Entry 7W9V (electron microscopy, 3.95 A resolution); this record covers chains C and J of the 11 polymer chains in the assembly.

[Chain C]
Name: Histone H2A type 1-B/E
Source organism: Homo sapiens
UniProt: P04908 (H2A1B_HUMAN); residues 0-129 here correspond to UniProt positions 1-130 (UniProt number = residue number + 1)
Amino-acid sequence (133 residues; numbered -3 to 129; the number before each row is that of its first residue; numbers below 1 keep their minus sign (Gly-3 is residue -3)):
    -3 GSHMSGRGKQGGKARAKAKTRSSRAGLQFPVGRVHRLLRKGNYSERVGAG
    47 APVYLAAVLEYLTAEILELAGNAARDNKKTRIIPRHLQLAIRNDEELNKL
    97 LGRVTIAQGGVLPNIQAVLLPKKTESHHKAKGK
Not modelled in the structure: -3 to 15, 119-129
Differences from the reference sequence: expression tag (-3 to -1)
Swiss-Prot annotation at these positions:
  - modified residue: Ser1 (N-acetylserine), Arg3 (Citrulline), Lys5 (N6-(2-hydroxyisobutyryl)lysine), Lys9 (N6-(2-hydroxyisobutyryl)lysine), Lys13 (N6-(beta-hydroxybutyryl)lysine), Lys36 (N6-(2-hydroxyisobutyryl)lysine), Lys74 (N6-(2-hydroxyisobutyryl)lysine), Lys75 (N6-(2-hydroxyisobutyryl)lysine), Lys95 (N6-(2-hydroxyisobutyryl)lysine), Gln104 (N5-methylglutamine), Lys118 (N6-(2-hydroxyisobutyryl)lysine), Lys119 (N6-crotonyllysine), Thr120 (Phosphothreonine), Lys125 (N6-crotonyllysine)
  - cross-link (Glycyl lysine isopeptide (Lys-Gly)): Lys13 (interchain with G-Cter in ubiquitin), Lys15 (interchain with G-Cter in ubiquitin), Lys119 (interchain with G-Cter in ubiquitin)

[Chain J]
Molecule: 145-nt DNA strand
Sequence (145 nucleotides; row label = number of the first residue in the row; numbers below 1 keep their minus sign (DA-72 is residue -72)):
   -72 ATCGATGTATATATCTGACACGTGCCTGGAGACTAGGGAGTAATCCCCTT
   -22 GGCGGTTAAAACGCGGGGGACAGCGCGTACGTGCGTTTAAGCGGTGCTAG
    28 AGCTGTCTACGACCAATTGAGCGGCCTCGGCACCGGGATTCTGAT

[Interface between chain C and chain J]
Residue-residue contacts - 14 pairs, chain C then chain J:
  Thr16(C) with DA47(J), sugar contact
  Arg29(C) with DC49(J), salt bridge to the phosphate
  Arg35(C) with DA39(J), salt bridge to the phosphate
  Arg42(C) with DG38(J), sugar contact; DA39(J), phosphate contact
  Val43(C) with DG38(J), sugar contact; DA39(J), hydrogen bond to the phosphate
  Gly44(C) with DG38(J), phosphate contact
  Ala45(C) with DG38(J), hydrogen bond to the phosphate
  Lys75(C) with DC58(J), phosphate contact
  Thr76(C) with DG57(J), hydrogen bond to the phosphate; DC58(J), hydrogen bond to the phosphate
  Arg77(C) with DG57(J), hydrogen bond to the sugar; DC58(J), hydrogen bond to the phosphate
Also at the interface, not in a pair above, chain C (11 interface residues in all): His31
Also at the interface, not in a pair above, chain J (8 interface residues in all): DG48, DA59

[Overview]
Chain C and chain J form an interface of 11 and 8 residues respectively, with 6 hydrogen bonds and 2 salt
bridges. Polar pairs include Arg77(C)-DG57(J), Val43(C)-DA39(J) and Ala45(C)-DG38(J).
Chain C is Histone H2A type 1-B/E (Homo sapiens) and chain J is a 145-nt DNA strand; the structure, Cryo-EM
structure of nucleosome in complex with p300 acetyltransferase catalytic core (complex I), was determined by
electron microscopy.
